PDB entry 7UZ7 | electron microscopy, 2.90 A resolution | chains B and M of the 9 polymer chains in the assembly

== Chain B ==
Name: Spike glycoprotein
Source organism: Severe acute respiratory syndrome coronavirus 2
Notes: fragment: Spike 6P
UniProtKB: P0DTC2 (SPIKE_SARS2); residue numbers follow UniProt; this construct covers 1-676, 680-1213
Chain sequence (1256 residues; row label = number of the first residue in the row; note: 3 numbers in that range are skipped by the numbering (no residue carries them; nothing is unmodelled there)):
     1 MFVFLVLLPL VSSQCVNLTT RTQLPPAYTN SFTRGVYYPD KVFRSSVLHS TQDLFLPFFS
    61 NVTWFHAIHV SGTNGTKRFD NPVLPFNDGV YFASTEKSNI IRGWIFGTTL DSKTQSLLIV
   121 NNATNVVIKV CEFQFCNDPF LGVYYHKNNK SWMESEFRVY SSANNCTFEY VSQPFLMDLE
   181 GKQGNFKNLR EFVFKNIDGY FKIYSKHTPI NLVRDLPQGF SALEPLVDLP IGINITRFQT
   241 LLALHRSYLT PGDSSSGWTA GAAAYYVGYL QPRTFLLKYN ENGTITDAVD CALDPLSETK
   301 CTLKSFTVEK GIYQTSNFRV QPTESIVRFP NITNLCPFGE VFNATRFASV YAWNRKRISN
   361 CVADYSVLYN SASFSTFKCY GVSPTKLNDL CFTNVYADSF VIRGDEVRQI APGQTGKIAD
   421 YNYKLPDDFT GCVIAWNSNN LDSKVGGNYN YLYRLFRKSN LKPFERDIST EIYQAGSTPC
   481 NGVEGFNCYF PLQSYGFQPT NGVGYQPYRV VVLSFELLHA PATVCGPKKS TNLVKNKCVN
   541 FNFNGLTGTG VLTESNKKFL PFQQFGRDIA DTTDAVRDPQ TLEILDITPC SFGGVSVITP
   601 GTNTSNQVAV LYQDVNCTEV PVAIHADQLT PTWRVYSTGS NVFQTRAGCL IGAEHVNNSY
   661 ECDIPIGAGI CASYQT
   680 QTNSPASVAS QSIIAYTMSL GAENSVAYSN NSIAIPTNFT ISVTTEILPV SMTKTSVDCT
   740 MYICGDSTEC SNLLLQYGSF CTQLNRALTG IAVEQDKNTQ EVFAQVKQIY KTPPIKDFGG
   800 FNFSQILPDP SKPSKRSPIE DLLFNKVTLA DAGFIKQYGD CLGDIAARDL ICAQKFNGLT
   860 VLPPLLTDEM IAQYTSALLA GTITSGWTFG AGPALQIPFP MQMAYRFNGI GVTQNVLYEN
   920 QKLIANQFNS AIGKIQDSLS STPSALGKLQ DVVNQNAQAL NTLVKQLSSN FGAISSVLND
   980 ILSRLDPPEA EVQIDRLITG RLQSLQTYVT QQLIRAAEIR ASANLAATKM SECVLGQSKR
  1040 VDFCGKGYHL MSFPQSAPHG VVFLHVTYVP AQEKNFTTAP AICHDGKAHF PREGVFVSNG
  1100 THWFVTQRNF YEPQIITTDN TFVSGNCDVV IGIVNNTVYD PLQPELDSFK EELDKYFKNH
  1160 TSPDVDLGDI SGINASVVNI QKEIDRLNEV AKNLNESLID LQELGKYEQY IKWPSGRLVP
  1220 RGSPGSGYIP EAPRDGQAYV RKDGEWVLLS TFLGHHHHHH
Unresolved in the structure: 1-25, 72-73, 179-186, 621-635, 680-688, 828-853, 1148-1259
Differences from the reference sequence: engineered mutation P817 (Phe in P0DTC2), P892 (Ala in P0DTC2), P899 (Ala in P0DTC2), P942 (Ala in P0DTC2), P986 (Lys in P0DTC2), P987 (Val in P0DTC2); expression tag (1214-1259)
Disulfide bonds: C131-C166, C291-C301, C336-C361, C379-C432, C391-C525, C480-C488, C617-C649, C662-C671, C738-C760, C743-C749, C1032-C1043, C1082-C1126
Covalently attached groups: N-acetylglucosamine (NAG) linked to N61, N122, N282, N331, N343, N603, N616, N657, N709, N717, N801, N1074, N1098, N1134
UniProt features mapped onto this chain:
  - region: N280 to C301 (Putative superantigen), R403 to D405 (Integrin-binding motif), N448 to F456 (Immunodominant HLA epitope recognized by the CD8+), S816 to Y837 (Fusion peptide 1), K835 to F855 (Fusion peptide 2), D1163 to E1202 (Heptad repeat 2)
  - site: R815, S816 (Cleavage)
  - glycosylation: N17 (N-linked (GlcNAc...) (complex) asparagine), N61 (N-linked (GlcNAc...) (hybrid) asparagine), N74 (N-linked (GlcNAc...) (complex) asparagine), N122 (N-linked (GlcNAc...) (hybrid) asparagine), N149 (N-linked (GlcNAc...) (complex) asparagine), N165 (N-linked (GlcNAc...) (complex) asparagine), N234 (N-linked (GlcNAc...) (high mannose) asparagine), N282 (N-linked (GlcNAc...) (complex) asparagine), T323 (O-linked (GalNAc) threonine), S325 (O-linked (HexNAc...) serine), N331 (N-linked (GlcNAc...) (complex) asparagine), N343 (N-linked (GlcNAc...) (complex) asparagine), N603 (N-linked (GlcNAc...) (hybrid) asparagine), N616 (N-linked (GlcNAc...) (complex) asparagine), N657 (N-linked (GlcNAc...) (complex) asparagine), T676 (O-linked (GlcNAc...) threonine), N709 (N-linked (GlcNAc...) (high mannose) asparagine), N717 (N-linked (GlcNAc...) (hybrid) asparagine), N801 (N-linked (GlcNAc...) (hybrid) asparagine), N1074 (N-linked (GlcNAc...) (hybrid) asparagine) and 5 more in UniProt
  - natural variant: L5 (L5F: In strain: Iota/B.1.526), S13 (S13I: In strain: Epsilon/B.1.427/B.1.429), L18 (L18F: In strain: Beta/B.1.351, Gamma/P.1 and 1 more), T19 (T19I: In strain: Omicron/BQ.1.1, Omicron/XBB.1.5 and 1 more; T19R: In strain: Delta/B.1.617.2, Omicron/BA.2 and 4 more), T20 (T20N: In strain: Gamma/P.1), L24 to A27 (sequence variant, change not given here; In strain: Omicron/BA.2, Omicron/BA.2.12.1 and 6 more), P26 (P26S: In strain: Gamma/P.1), Q52 (Q52H: In strain: Omicron/EG.5.1), A67 (A67V: In strain: Eta/B.1.525, Omicron/BA.1), H69 to V70 (deletion: In strain: Alpha/B.1.1.7, Eta/B.1.525 and 5 more), G75 (G75V: In strain: Lambda/C.37), T76 (T76I: In strain: Lambda/C.37), 79 further natural variant entries in UniProt
  - mutagenesis: H69 to V70 (Increased incorporation of cleaved spike into virions), N121 (N121Q: Partial loss of biliverdin affinity), R190 (R190K: Partial loss of biliverdin affinity), N234 (N234Q: Increased resistance to neutralizing antibodies), N331 (N331Q: Reduced viral infectivity), N343 (N343Q: Reduced viral infectivity), L452 (L452R: Increased resistance to neutralizing antibodies. Decreases HLA binding to NF9 epitope. Increased binding affinity to human ACE2), Y453 (Y453F: Decreased HLA binding to NF9 epitope. Increased binding affinity to human ACE2), A475 (A475V: Increased resistance to neutralizing antibodies), V483 (V483A: Increased resistance to neutralizing antibodies), E484 (E484D: Increased replication in human TMEM106B overexpressing cells), F490 (F490L: Increased resistance to neutralizing antibodies and human covalescent sera neutralization), 6 further mutagenesis entries in UniProt

== Chain M ==
Name: M8a-31 Fab heavy chain
Source organism: Mus musculus
Notes: antibody fragment or engineered binder
Chain sequence (228 residues; numbered 1 to 240; 12 numbers in that range are skipped by the numbering (no residue carries them; nothing is unmodelled there); the number before each row is that of its first residue):
     1 EVQLKQSVA
    11 ELVRPGASVK VSCTASGFNI
    35 KNIYMHWVKQ RPEQGLDWIG RIDPA
    62 NGNSRYAPKF Q
    74 DKATITADTS SNTAYLQLSS LTSEDTAIYY CADEGW
   114 GFANWGQGTL VTVSAASTKG PSVFPLAPSS KSTSGGTAAL GCLVKDYFPE PVTVSWNSGA
   174 LTSGVHTFPA VLQSSGLYSL SSVVTVPSSS LGTQTYICNV NHKPSNTKVD KRVEPKSCDK
   234 THHHHHH
Unresolved in the structure: 129-240
Disulfide bonds: C23-C104

== How chain B and chain M interact ==
Contacting residue pairs - 24 pairs, chain B then chain M:
  F377(B) - W109(M)  hydrogen bond (backbone-side chain)
  G381(B) - F28(M)
  G381(B) - N36(M)  hydrogen bond (backbone-side chain)
  V382(B) - N36(M)
  V382(B) - I37(M)
  S383(B) - N36(M)  hydrogen bond (backbone-backbone)
  S383(B) - I37(M)
  S383(B) - Y38(M)
  S383(B) - E107(M)
  T385(B) - Y38(M)  hydrogen bond
  K386(B) - K35(M)  hydrogen bond (side chain-backbone)
  K386(B) - N36(M)
  K386(B) - I37(M)
  K386(B) - Y38(M)
  K386(B) - D57(M)  salt bridge
  K386(B) - P58(M)
  L390(B) - K35(M)
  F392(B) - N36(M)
  G413(B) - E1(M)
  D427(B) - E1(M)
  D428(B) - G27(M)
  T430(B) - G27(M)
  T430(B) - F28(M)
  L517(B) - K35(M)
Also at the interface, not in a pair above, chain B (15 interface residues in all): P384, P412
Also at the interface, not in a pair above, chain M (14 interface residues in all): V2, I30, G108

== Summary ==
Chain B and chain M form an interface of 15 and 14 residues respectively; the contacts include 5 hydrogen
bonds and 1 salt bridge. Polar contacts include K386(B)-D57(M), F377(B)-W109(M) and G381(B)-N36(M). Covalently
linked N-acetylglucosamine: at N61(B), N122(B), N282(B), N331(B), N343(B) and N603(B) and 8 more.
Chain B is Spike glycoprotein (Severe acute respiratory syndrome coronavirus 2) and chain M is M8a-31 Fab
heavy chain (Mus musculus); the structure, Structure of the SARS-CoV-2 S 6P trimer in complex with the mouse
antibody Fab fragment, M8a-31, was determined by electron microscopy, deposited together with 7UZ4, 7UZ6,
7UZ8, 7UZ9, 7UZA, 7UZB, 7UZC and 7UZD.
